Entry 1FIP (X-ray diffraction, 1.90 A resolution); this record covers chains B and C of the 4 polymer chains in the assembly.

[Chain B]
Protein: Factor for inversion stimulation (fis)
Organism: Escherichia coli
UniProt: P11028 (FIS_ECOLI); residues 1-98 here = UniProt positions 1-98
Sequence (98 residues; each row starts with the number of its first residue):
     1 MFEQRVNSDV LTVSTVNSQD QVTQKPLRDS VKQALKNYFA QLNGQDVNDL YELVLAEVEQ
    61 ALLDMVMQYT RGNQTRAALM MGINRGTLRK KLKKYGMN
Not modelled in the structure: 1-25
Sequence notes: engineered mutation A61 (Pro in P11028)

[Chain C]
Protein: Unknown peptide, possibly part of the unobserved residues in entity 1
Sequence (4 residues; row label = number of the first residue in the row; X marks 4 residues of unknown identity (built as UNK)):
    20 XXXX

[Chain B / chain C interface]
Interface residues of chain B (facing chain C), 10 residues: S30, Q33, A34, L35, N37, Y38, L50, L53, V54, E57

[Overview]
Chain B and chain C make no direct contact in this assembly.
Chain B is Factor for inversion stimulation (fis) (Escherichia coli) and chain C is Unknown peptide, possibly
part of the unobserved residues in entity 1; the structure, The structure of fis mutant PRO61ALA illustrates
that the kink within the long alpha-helix is not ..., was determined by X-ray diffraction.
